7ZVM - chain A; structure by X-ray diffraction, 1.58 A resolution.

Chain A:
Molecule: Mannose-6-phosphate isomerase
From: Thermococcus barophilus
UniProtKB: F0LL70 (F0LL70_THEBM); numbering as in UniProt (aligned over 1-113)
Amino-acid sequence (113 residues; numbered 1 to 113; the number before each row is that of its first residue):
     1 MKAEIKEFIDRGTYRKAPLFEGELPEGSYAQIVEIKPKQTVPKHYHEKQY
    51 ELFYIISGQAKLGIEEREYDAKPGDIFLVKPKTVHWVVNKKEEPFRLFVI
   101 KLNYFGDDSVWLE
Unresolved in the structure: 1-8, 113
Bound ions: Mg2+ near Glu51 (its only coordinating residue here)
What the authors report for this chain:
  - Mg2+ coordination: His44, His46, Glu51, His85
  - contacts within the chain: Lys61-Asp70 (salt bridge)
  - self-association interface (contacts with another copy of this molecule): Ile100

In short:
The paper reports Mg2+ coordination by His44, His46 and Glu51 among others; a self-association interface
involving Ile100.
Chain A is Mannose-6-phosphate isomerase (Thermococcus barophilus); the structure, Thermococcus barophilus
phosphomannose isomerase protein structure at 1.6 A, was determined by X-ray diffraction, deposited together
with 7ZVY.
